PDB entry 6UEQ | X-ray diffraction, 2.40 A resolution | chains B and D of the 3 polymer chains in the assembly

# Chain B
Molecule: TATA-box-binding protein 1
Source organism: Arabidopsis thaliana
UniProtKB: P28147 (TBP1_ARATH); residue numbers follow UniProt; this construct covers 1-200
Amino-acid sequence (219 residues; row label = number of the first residue in the row; numbers below 1 keep their minus sign (Met-18 is residue -18)):
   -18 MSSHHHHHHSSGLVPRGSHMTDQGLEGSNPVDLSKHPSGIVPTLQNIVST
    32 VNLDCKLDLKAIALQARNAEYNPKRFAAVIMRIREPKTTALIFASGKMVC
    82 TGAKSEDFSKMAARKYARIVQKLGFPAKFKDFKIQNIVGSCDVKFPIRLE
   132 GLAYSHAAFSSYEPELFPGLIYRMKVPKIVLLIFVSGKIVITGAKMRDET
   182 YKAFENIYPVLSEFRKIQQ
Unresolved in the structure: -18 to 11, 199-200
Sequence notes: initiating methionine (-18); expression tag (-17 to 0)
UniProt features mapped onto this chain:
  - modified residue: Thr2 (N-acetylthreonine)

# Chain D
Molecule: 14-nt DNA strand
Sequence (14 nucleotides; numbered 215 to 228; the number before each row is that of its first residue):
   215 TGCCCTTTTATAGC

# Chain B / chain D interface
Residue-residue contacts (34; chain B residue first):
  Gln26(B) - DT223(D)  sugar contact
  Gln26(B) - DA224(D)  sugar contact
  Asn27(B) - DT222(D)  hydrogen bond to the base
  Asn27(B) - DT223(D)  hydrogen bond to the base
  Val29(B) - DT222(D)  base contact
  Arg56(B) - DT220(D)  salt bridge to the phosphate
  Arg56(B) - DT221(D)  salt bridge to the phosphate
  Phe57(B) - DC219(D)  base contact
  Phe57(B) - DT220(D)  sugar contact
  Ile61(B) - DT221(D)  sugar contact
  Arg63(B) - DT221(D)  phosphate contact
  Arg63(B) - DT222(D)  salt bridge to the phosphate
  Thr70(B) - DT221(D)  phosphate contact
  Thr70(B) - DT222(D)  hydrogen bond to the phosphate
  Leu72(B) - DT220(D)  base contact
  Leu72(B) - DT221(D)  base contact
  Thr82(B) - DT221(D)  base contact
  Thr82(B) - DT222(D)  hydrogen bond to the sugar
  Gly83(B) - DT222(D)  phosphate contact
  Val119(B) - DT223(D)  base contact
  Val119(B) - DA224(D)  base contact
  Ser121(B) - DA224(D)  sugar contact
  Phe148(B) - DT225(D)  base contact
  Phe148(B) - DA226(D)  base contact
  Pro149(B) - DA226(D)  base contact
  Pro149(B) - DG227(D)  sugar contact
  Leu163(B) - DT225(D)  base contact
  Phe165(B) - DT225(D)  base contact
  Phe165(B) - DA226(D)  sugar contact
  Ser167(B) - DA226(D)  hydrogen bond to the phosphate
  Lys169(B) - DT225(D)  salt bridge to the phosphate
  Lys169(B) - DA226(D)  phosphate contact
  Val171(B) - DA224(D)  base contact
  Val171(B) - DT225(D)  sugar contact
Other interface residues (no listed pair), chain B (21 interface residues in all): Lys85

# Overview
21 residues of chain B face 9 of chain D across their interface, with 5 hydrogen bonds and 4 salt bridges.
Polar contacts include Asn27(B)-DT222(D), Asn27(B)-DT223(D) and Thr82(B)-DT222(D).
Chain B is TATA-box-binding protein 1 (Arabidopsis thaliana) and chain D is a 14-nt DNA strand; the structure,
Structure of TBP bound to C-C mismatch containing TATA site, was determined by X-ray diffraction (same
publication as 6UEO, 6UEP and 6UER).
